Entry 1N4W (X-ray diffraction, 0.92 A resolution); this record covers chain A.

== Chain A ==
Molecule: Cholesterol oxidase
From: Streptomyces sp
Notes: EC 1.1.3.6
UniProtKB: P12676 (CHOD_STRS0); residues 6-509 here correspond to UniProt positions 43-546 (UniProt number = residue number + 37)
Sequence (504 residues; each row starts with the number of its first residue):
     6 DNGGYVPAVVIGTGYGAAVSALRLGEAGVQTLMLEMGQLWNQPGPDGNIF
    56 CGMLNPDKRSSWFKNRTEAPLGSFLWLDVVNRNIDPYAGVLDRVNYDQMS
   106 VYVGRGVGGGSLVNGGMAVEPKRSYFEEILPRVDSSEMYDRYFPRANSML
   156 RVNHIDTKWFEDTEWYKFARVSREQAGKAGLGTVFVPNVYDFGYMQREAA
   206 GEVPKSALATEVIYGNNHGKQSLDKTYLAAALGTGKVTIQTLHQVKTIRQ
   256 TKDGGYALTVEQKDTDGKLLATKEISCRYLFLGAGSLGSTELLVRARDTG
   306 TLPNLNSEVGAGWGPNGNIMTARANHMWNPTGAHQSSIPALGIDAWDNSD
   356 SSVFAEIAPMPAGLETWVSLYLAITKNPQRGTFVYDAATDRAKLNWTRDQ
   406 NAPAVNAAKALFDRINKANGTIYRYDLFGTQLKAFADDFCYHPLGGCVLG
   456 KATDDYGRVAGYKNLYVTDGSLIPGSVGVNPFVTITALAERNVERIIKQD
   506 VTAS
Unresolved in the structure: 6-8, 508-509
Ion coordination: Mn2+ near H159 (its only coordinating residue here)
Ligand contacts: FAD (flavin-adenine dinucleotide): I16, G17, T18, G19, Y20, G21, L39, E40, M41, G42, L96, Y107, V108, G109, R110, G111, G114, G115, S116, V118, N119, G120, G121, M122, I218, H248, Q249, V250, G288, A289, G290, S291, G293, L297, Y446, H447, D474, G475, N485, P486, F487, I490
Swiss-Prot annotation at these positions:
  - active site (Proton acceptor): E361, H447
  - binding site (FAD): Y20, G21, E40, G115, N119, G120, M122, V250, G475, F487

== Summary ==
Chain A binds flavin-adenine dinucleotide. From UniProt: active-site residues E361 and H447 and 10 FAD-binding
residues.
Chain A is Cholesterol oxidase (Streptomyces sp); the structure, ATOMIC RESOLUTION STRUCTURE OF CHOLESTEROL
OXIDASE @ pH 7.3 (STREPTOMYCES SP. SA-COO), was determined by X-ray diffraction, deposited together with 2GEW,
1N4U and 1N4V.
